8SR1 - chains C and F of the 9 polymer chains in the assembly; structure by electron microscopy, 2.18 A resolution.

Chain C:
Name: Ammonia monooxygenase/methane monooxygenase, subunit C family protein
Organism: Methylococcus capsulatus str. Bath
UniProt: Q603F1 (Q603F1_METCA); residues 45-280 here correspond to UniProt positions 16-251 (UniProt number = residue number - 29)
Amino-acid sequence (236 residues; numbered 45 to 280; the number before each row is that of its first residue):
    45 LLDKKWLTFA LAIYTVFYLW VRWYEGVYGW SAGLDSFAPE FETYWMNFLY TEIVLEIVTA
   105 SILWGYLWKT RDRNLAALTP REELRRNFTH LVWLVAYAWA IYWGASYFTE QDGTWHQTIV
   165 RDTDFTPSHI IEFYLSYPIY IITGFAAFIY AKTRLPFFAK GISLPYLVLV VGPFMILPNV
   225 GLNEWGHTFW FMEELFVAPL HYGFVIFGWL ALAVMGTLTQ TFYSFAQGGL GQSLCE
Metal / ion sites: Cu ion: Asn227, His231, His245 (together with 4,4,4-trifluorobutan-1-ol)
Small-molecule neighbours:
  - 1,2-dihexanoyl-sn-glycero-3-phosphocholine (HXG), molecule 1: Leu63, Arg66, Trp67, Trp143, Tyr146, Trp147, Tyr151
  - 1,2-dihexanoyl-sn-glycero-3-phosphocholine (HXG), molecule 2: Trp234, Phe235, Met236, Glu237, Pro243, Tyr246
  - 1,2-didecanoyl-sn-glycero-3-phosphocholine (P1O), molecule 1: Trp50, Phe53, Ala54, Tyr58, Thr103, Leu107, Tyr110, Leu111, Arg130, Thr133, Val136, Trp137, Ala140, Ile186, Thr187, Tyr194, Arg198
  - 1,2-didecanoyl-sn-glycero-3-phosphocholine (P1O), molecule 2: Ser105, Trp108, Gly109, Trp112, Phe189, Phe192, Ile193, Lys196, Ile206, Leu211, Phe218
  - 1,2-didecanoyl-sn-glycero-3-phosphocholine (P1O), molecule 3: Leu208, Leu211, Val212, Val215, Leu254
  - diundecyl phosphatidyl choline (PLC), molecule 1: Ile57, Val60, Phe61, Trp64, Trp67, Tyr68, Tyr72, Tyr88, Asn91, Phe92, Thr95, Glu96, Leu99, Glu100, Thr103, Leu179, Ile183, Ile186
  - diundecyl phosphatidyl choline (PLC), molecule 2: Ser80, Phe81, Phe85, Met90, Leu93, Tyr94, Ile97, Val98, Ile101, Thr167, Asp168, Phe169, Tyr178, Leu221, Pro222, Val224, Gly225, Glu228
  - diundecyl phosphatidyl choline (PLC), molecule 3: Ile97, Glu100, Ile101, Phe169, Tyr178, Pro182, Leu221
  - diundecyl phosphatidyl choline (PLC), molecule 4: Leu226, Trp229, Phe233, Trp234, Phe235, Met236, Pro243, Tyr246, Gly247
  - diundecyl phosphatidyl choline (PLC), molecule 5: Phe235, Glu237, Tyr246, Val249, Trp253
  - 4,4,4-trifluorobutan-1-ol (WIY): Asp156, His160, Arg165, Asn227, His231, Glu237, Glu238, Leu239, Phe240, His245

Chain F:
Name: Particulate methane monooxygenase beta subunit
Organism: Methylococcus capsulatus str. Bath
UniProt: Q607G3 (PMOA_METCA); residues 7-247 here = UniProt positions 7-247
Amino-acid sequence (241 residues; numbered 7 to 247; the number before each row is that of its first residue):
     7 AVRSHAEAVQ VSRTIDWMAL FVVFFVIVGS YHIHAMLTMG DWDFWSDWKD RRLWVTVTPI
    67 VLVTFPAAVQ SYLWERYRLP WGATVCVLGL LLGEWINRYF NFWGWTYFPI NFVFPASLVP
   127 GAIILDTVLM LSGSYLFTAI VGAMGWGLIF YPGNWPIIAP LHVPVEYNGM LMSIADIQGY
   187 NYVRTGTPEY IRMVEKGTLR TFGKDVAPVS AFFSAFMSIL IYFMWHFIGR WFSNERFLQS
   247 T
Small-molecule neighbours:
  - 1,2-didecanoyl-sn-glycero-3-phosphocholine (P1O), molecule 1: Leu137, Ser138, Gly139, Ser140, Phe143
  - 1,2-didecanoyl-sn-glycero-3-phosphocholine (P1O), molecule 2: Ser140, Leu142, Phe143, Ile146
  - 1,2-didecanoyl-sn-glycero-3-phosphocholine (P1O), molecule 3: Tyr141, Leu142, Phe229, His232, Phe233, Arg236
  - 1,2-didecanoyl-sn-glycero-3-phosphocholine (P1O), molecule 4: Trp237, Arg242, Phe243, Leu244, Gln245, Ser246, Thr247
  - diundecyl phosphatidyl choline (PLC), molecule 1: Thr44, Val67, Met199, Met223
  - diundecyl phosphatidyl choline (PLC), molecule 2: Arg57, Leu154, Tyr157, Pro158, Trp161, Lys210, Ala213, Pro214, Ala217, Phe218
  - diundecyl phosphatidyl choline (PLC), molecule 3: Leu59, Thr62, Val63, Ile66, Val67, Met199, Thr204, Phe219, Ile227
  - diundecyl phosphatidyl choline (PLC), molecule 4: Gly209, Lys210, Asp211, Pro214, Val215, Phe218
  - diundecyl phosphatidyl choline (PLC), molecule 5: Lys210, Pro214, Phe218

Chain C / chain F interface:
Contacting residue pairs - 33 pairs, chain C then chain F:
  Arg165(C) with Arg206(F)
  Asp166(C) with Phe208(F)
  Thr167(C) with Phe208(F)
  Asp168(C) with Asp211(F); Val215(F)
  Leu211(C) with Leu142(F), hydrophobic
  Val215(C) with Ile146(F), hydrophobic
  Phe218(C) with Ile146(F), hydrophobic
  Met219(C) with Phe222(F), hydrophobic; Ile225(F), hydrophobic; Leu226(F), hydrophobic
  Pro222(C) with Phe222(F)
  Asn223(C) with Phe222(F)
  Gly225(C) with Phe219(F)
  Leu226(C) with Phe219(F), hydrophobic
  Glu228(C) with Val215(F)
  Trp229(C) with Arg58(F); Thr62(F), hydrogen bond; Val215(F); Phe219(F), hydrophobic
  His231(C) with Arg206(F)
  Thr232(C) with Arg58(F); Thr204(F), hydrogen bond (backbone-side chain); Arg206(F); Phe208(F); Asp211(F)
  Phe233(C) with Arg58(F); Leu59(F), hydrophobic
  Met236(C) with Thr204(F); Arg206(F), hydrogen bond (backbone-side chain)
  Glu238(C) with Arg206(F), salt bridge
  Phe251(C) with Phe222(F), hydrophobic; Leu226(F), hydrophobic
Also at the interface, not in a pair above, chain C (24 interface residues in all): Phe81, Phe235, Glu237, Gly247
Also at the interface, not in a pair above, chain F (19 interface residues in all): Met150, Thr207, Gly209, Ser216, Phe218

Overview:
The interface between chain C and chain F involves 24 residues on one side and 19 on the other; the contacts
include 3 hydrogen bonds and 1 salt bridge. Polar contacts include Glu238(C)-Arg206(F), Trp229(C)-Thr62(F) and
Thr232(C)-Thr204(F).
Chain C is Ammonia monooxygenase/methane monooxygenase, subunit C family protein and chain F is Particulate
methane monooxygenase beta subunit, both from Methylococcus capsulatus str. Bath; the structure, particulate
methane monooxygenase crosslinked with 4,4,4-trifluorobutanol bound, was determined by electron microscopy,
deposited together with 8SR5, 8SQW, 8SR2, 8SR4 and 8OYI.
